5WOG - chains A and D of the 4 polymer chains in the assembly; structure by X-ray diffraction, 1.54 A resolution.

== Chain A ==
Protein: Hemoglobin subunit alpha
Source organism: Homo sapiens
UniProt: P69905 (HBA_HUMAN); residues 2-138 here correspond to UniProt positions 3-139 (UniProt number = residue number + 1)
Chain sequence (137 residues; numbered 2 to 138; the number before each row is that of its first residue):
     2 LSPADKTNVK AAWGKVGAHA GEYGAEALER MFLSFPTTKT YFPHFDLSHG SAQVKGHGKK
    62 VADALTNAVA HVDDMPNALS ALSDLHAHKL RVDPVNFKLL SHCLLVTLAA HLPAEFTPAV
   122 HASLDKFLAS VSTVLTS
Ion coordination: heme Fe near His87 (its only coordinating residue here)
Ligand contacts: heme (HEM): Met32, Thr39, Tyr42, Phe43, His45, Phe46, His58, Lys61, Val62, Ala65, Leu66, Leu83, Leu86, His87, Leu91, Val93, Asn97, Phe98, Leu101, Leu105, Val132, Leu136
UniProt features mapped onto this chain:
  - binding site (O2): His58
  - binding site (heme b): His87
  - site: Thr8, Asn9 (Microbial infection: Cleavage), Lys11 (Not glycated), Ala13, Trp14 (Microbial infection: Cleavage), Tyr24, Gly25 (Microbial infection: Cleavage), Leu29, Glu30 (Microbial infection: Cleavage), His45, Phe46 (Microbial infection: Cleavage), Asp47, Leu48 (Microbial infection: Cleavage), Ser52, Ala53 (Microbial infection: Cleavage), Val55, Lys56 (Microbial infection: Cleavage), Lys56 (Not glycated), Gly59, Lys60 (Microbial infection: Cleavage), Lys60 (Not glycated), Lys90 (Not glycated), Leu91, Arg92 (Microbial infection: Cleavage), Lys99 (Not glycated), Leu106, Val107 (Microbial infection: Cleavage), Thr108, Leu109 (Microbial infection: Cleavage), Val121, His122 (Microbial infection: Cleavage), Ser133, Thr134 (Microbial infection: Cleavage)
  - modified residue: Ser3 (Phosphoserine), Lys7 (N6-succinyllysine), Thr8 (Phosphothreonine), Lys11 (N6-succinyllysine), Lys16 (N6-acetyllysine), Tyr24 (Phosphotyrosine), Ser35 (Phosphoserine), Lys40 (N6-succinyllysine), Ser49 (Phosphoserine), Ser102 (Phosphoserine), Thr108 (Phosphothreonine), Ser124 (Phosphoserine), Ser131 (Phosphoserine), Thr134 (Phosphothreonine), Thr137 (Phosphothreonine), Ser138 (Phosphoserine)
  - glycosylation (N-linked (Glc) (glycation) lysine): Lys7, Lys16, Lys40, Lys61

== Chain D ==
Protein: Hemoglobin subunit beta
Source organism: Homo sapiens
UniProt: P68871 (HBB_HUMAN); residues 1-146 here correspond to UniProt positions 2-147 (UniProt number = residue number + 1)
Chain sequence (146 residues; numbered 1 to 146; the number before each row is that of its first residue):
     1 VHLTPEEKSA VTALWGKVNV DEVGGEALGR LLVVYPWTQR FFESFGDLST PDAVMGNPKV
    61 KAHGKKVLGA FSDGLAHLDN LKGTFATLSE LHCDKLHVDP ENFRLLGNVL VCVLAHHFGK
   121 EFTPPVQAAY QKVVAGVANA LAHKYH
Ion coordination: heme Fe near His92 (its only coordinating residue here)
Ligand contacts: heme (HEM): Leu31, Thr38, Phe41, Phe42, Ser44, Phe45, His63, Lys66, Val67, Ala70, Phe71, Phe85, Leu88, Leu91, His92, Leu96, Val98, Asn102, Phe103, Leu106, Val137, Leu141
UniProt features mapped onto this chain:
  - binding site ((2R)-2,3-bisphosphoglycerate): Val1, His2, Lys82, His143
  - binding site (heme b): His63, His92
  - site: Glu7, Lys8 (Microbial infection: Cleavage), Gly25, Glu26 (Microbial infection: Cleavage), Gly29, Arg30 (Microbial infection: Cleavage), Tyr35, Pro36 (Microbial infection: Cleavage), Trp37, Thr38 (Microbial infection: Cleavage), Phe45, Gly46 (Microbial infection: Cleavage), Asp52, Ala53 (Microbial infection: Cleavage), Gly56, Asn57 (Microbial infection: Cleavage), Lys59 (Not glycated), Phe71, Ser72 (Microbial infection: Cleavage), Gly74, Leu75 (Microbial infection: Cleavage), Lys82 (Not glycated), Thr84, Phe85 (Microbial infection: Cleavage), His92, Cys93 (Microbial infection: Cleavage), Lys95 (Not glycated), Arg104, Leu105 (Microbial infection: Cleavage), Leu110, Val111 (Microbial infection: Cleavage), Gly119, Lys120 (Microbial infection: Cleavage), Phe122, Thr123 (Microbial infection: Cleavage), Ala128, Ala129 (Microbial infection: Cleavage) and 2 more in UniProt
  - modified residue: Val1 (N-acetylvaline), Ser9 (Phosphoserine), Thr12 (Phosphothreonine), Ser44 (Phosphoserine), Thr50 (Phosphothreonine), Lys59 (N6-acetyllysine), Lys82 (N6-acetyllysine), Thr87 (Phosphothreonine), Cys93 (S-nitrosocysteine), Lys144 (N6-acetyllysine)
  - glycosylation: Val1 (N-linked (Glc) (glycation) valine), Lys8 (N-linked (Glc) (glycation) lysine), Lys17 (N-linked (Glc) (glycation) lysine), Lys66 (N-linked (Glc) (glycation) lysine), Lys120 (N-linked (Glc) (glycation) lysine), Lys144 (N-linked (Glc) (glycation) lysine)

== How chain A and chain D interact ==
Residue-residue contacts (38; chain A residue first):
  Glu30(A) - Pro124(D)
  Arg31(A) - Phe122(D)  hydrogen bond (side chain-backbone)
  Arg31(A) - Thr123(D)  hydrogen bond (side chain-backbone)
  Arg31(A) - Pro124(D)
  Arg31(A) - Gln127(D)  hydrogen bond
  Leu34(A) - Pro124(D)  hydrophobic
  Leu34(A) - Pro125(D)
  Leu34(A) - Ala128(D)
  Ser35(A) - Gln127(D)
  Ser35(A) - Ala128(D)
  Ser35(A) - Gln131(D)
  Phe36(A) - Gln131(D)
  His103(A) - Asn108(D)
  His103(A) - Val111(D)
  His103(A) - Gln127(D)
  His103(A) - Gln131(D)  hydrogen bond
  Cys104(A) - Gln127(D)
  Val107(A) - Val111(D)  hydrophobic
  Val107(A) - Cys112(D)  hydrophobic
  Val107(A) - Ala115(D)
  Val107(A) - Gln127(D)
  Ala110(A) - Cys112(D)
  Ala110(A) - Ala115(D)
  Ala110(A) - His116(D)
  Ala111(A) - Ala115(D)
  Ala111(A) - Gly119(D)
  Pro114(A) - His116(D)  hydrogen bond (backbone-side chain)
  Phe117(A) - Arg30(D)  hydrogen bond (backbone-side chain)
  Phe117(A) - His116(D)
  Thr118(A) - Arg30(D)  hydrogen bond (backbone-side chain)
  Pro119(A) - Arg30(D)
  Pro119(A) - Val33(D)
  Pro119(A) - Met55(D)  hydrophobic
  His122(A) - Arg30(D)  hydrogen bond
  His122(A) - Val34(D)
  Ala123(A) - Val34(D)  hydrophobic
  Asp126(A) - Val34(D)
  Asp126(A) - Tyr35(D)
Also at the interface, not in a pair above, chain A (22 interface residues in all): Glu27, Lys99, Leu100, Leu106, Ala120
Also at the interface, not in a pair above, chain D (22 interface residues in all): Glu26, Pro51, Arg104, Lys120

== In short ==
The chain A/chain D interface involves 22 residues from each chain; the contacts include 8 hydrogen bonds.
Among the polar pairs are Arg31(A)-Phe122(D), Arg31(A)-Thr123(D) and Arg31(A)-Gln127(D). Chain A binds heme.
Ligands of chain D: heme.
Here chain A is Hemoglobin subunit alpha and chain D is Hemoglobin subunit beta, both from Homo sapiens. Entry
5WOG (Human Hemoglobin immersed in Liquid Oxygen for 1 minute) was determined by X-ray diffraction together
with 5WOH and 6BB5 from the same study.
